PDB entry 7CR5 | X-ray diffraction, 2.08 A resolution | chains H and L of the 3 polymer chains in the assembly

# Chain H
Name: monoclonal antibody chain H
From: Homo sapiens
Notes: antibody fragment or engineered binder
Chain sequence (226 residues; each row starts with the number of its first residue):
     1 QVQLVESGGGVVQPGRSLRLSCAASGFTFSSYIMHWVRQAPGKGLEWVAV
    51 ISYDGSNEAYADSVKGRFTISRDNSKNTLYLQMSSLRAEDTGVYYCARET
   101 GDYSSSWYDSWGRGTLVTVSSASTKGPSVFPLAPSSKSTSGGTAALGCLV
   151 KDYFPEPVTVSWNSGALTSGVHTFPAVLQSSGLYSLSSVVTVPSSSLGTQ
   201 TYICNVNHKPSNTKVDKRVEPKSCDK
Unresolved in the structure: 136-141, 223-226
Disulfides: Cys22-Cys96, Cys148-Cys204

# Chain L
Name: monoclonal antibody chain L
From: Homo sapiens
Notes: antibody fragment or engineered binder
Chain sequence (217 residues; numbered 1 to 217; the number before each row is that of its first residue):
     1 QLVLTQSPSASASLGASVKLTCTLSSGHSNYAIAWHQQQPEKGPRYLMKV
    51 NSDGSHTKGDGIPDRFSGSSSGAERYLTISSLQSEDEADYYCQTWGTGIQ
   101 VFGGGTKLTVLGQPKAAPSVTLFPPSSEELQANKATLVCLISDFYPGAVT
   151 VAWKADSSPVKAGVETTTPSKQSNNKYAASSYLSLTPEQWKSHRSYSCQV
   201 THEGSTVEKTVAPTECS
Unresolved in the structure: 214-217
Disulfides: Cys22-Cys92, Cys139-Cys198

# How chain H and chain L interact
Residue-residue contacts (66):
  His35(H) with Gln100(L)
  Gln39(H) with Gln38(L), hydrogen bond; Tyr91(L), hydrogen bond
  Lys43(H) with Tyr91(L)
  Gly44(H) with Tyr91(L)
  Leu45(H) with Tyr91(L); Phe102(L)
  Trp47(H) with Gly98(L); Ile99(L), hydrophobic; Gln100(L)
  Tyr95(H) with Gln38(L), hydrogen bond; Lys42(L); Gly43(L); Pro44(L)
  Ser105(H) with Lys49(L); Trp95(L)
  Ser106(H) with Gln93(L), hydrogen bond (backbone-side chain); Trp95(L); Gln100(L)
  Trp107(H) with Ala34(L), hydrophobic; Tyr46(L), hydrogen bond; Lys49(L); Gln93(L); Trp95(L), hydrophobic
  Tyr108(H) with His36(L); Tyr46(L); Gln93(L), hydrogen bond (backbone-side chain); Gln100(L); Phe102(L), hydrophobic
  Asp109(H) with Tyr46(L)
  Trp111(H) with His36(L), hydrogen bond; Pro44(L); Arg45(L); Phe102(L), hydrophobic
  Val129(H) with Glu128(L)
  Phe130(H) with Ser126(L); Glu128(L); Glu129(L)
  Pro131(H) with Ser126(L); Glu128(L)
  Leu132(H) with Phe123(L), hydrophobic
  Ala133(H) with Phe123(L)
  Ala145(H) with Phe123(L)
  Leu149(H) with Tyr182(L), hydrophobic
  Lys151(H) with Glu129(L), salt bridge; Lys134(L); Thr136(L)
  His172(H) with Gln172(L), hydrogen bond; Ala178(L)
  Phe174(H) with Leu140(L), hydrophobic; Ile141(L); Ala179(L); Ser180(L)
  Pro175(H) with Ser170(L); Gln172(L)
  Ala176(H) with Thr167(L)
  Val177(H) with Glu165(L); Thr167(L); Tyr182(L), hydrophobic
  Gln179(H) with Glu165(L)
  Ser180(H) with Glu165(L), hydrogen bond (backbone-side chain)
  Leu186(H) with Tyr182(L)
  Ser187(H) with Val138(L); Tyr182(L), hydrogen bond
  Val189(H) with Leu140(L), hydrophobic
  Lys217(H) with Glu128(L), salt bridge
Other interface residues (no listed pair), chain H (37 interface residues in all): Val37, Leu146, Gly147, Leu178, Ser185
Other interface residues (no listed pair), chain L (36 interface residues in all): Gly104, Ser142, Thr166

# In short
Chain H and chain L form an interface of 37 and 36 residues respectively, with 10 hydrogen bonds and 2 salt
bridges. Polar pairs include Lys151(H)-Glu129(L), Lys217(H)-Glu128(L) and Gln39(H)-Gln38(L).
Here chain H is monoclonal antibody chain H and chain L is monoclonal antibody chain L, both from Homo
sapiens. Entry 7CR5 (Complex structure of a human monoclonal antibody with SARS-CoV-2 nucleocapsid protein
NTD) was determined by X-ray diffraction.
